6I0D - chains 4 and 9 of the 16 polymer chains in the assembly; structure by X-ray diffraction, 3.60 A resolution.

Chain 4:
Name: NADH-quinone oxidoreductase subunit 4
Organism: Thermus thermophilus HB8
Notes: EC 1.6.5.11
UniProt: Q56220 (NQO4_THET8); residue numbers follow UniProt; this construct covers 1-409
Sequence (409 residues; numbered 1 to 409; the number before each row is that of its first residue):
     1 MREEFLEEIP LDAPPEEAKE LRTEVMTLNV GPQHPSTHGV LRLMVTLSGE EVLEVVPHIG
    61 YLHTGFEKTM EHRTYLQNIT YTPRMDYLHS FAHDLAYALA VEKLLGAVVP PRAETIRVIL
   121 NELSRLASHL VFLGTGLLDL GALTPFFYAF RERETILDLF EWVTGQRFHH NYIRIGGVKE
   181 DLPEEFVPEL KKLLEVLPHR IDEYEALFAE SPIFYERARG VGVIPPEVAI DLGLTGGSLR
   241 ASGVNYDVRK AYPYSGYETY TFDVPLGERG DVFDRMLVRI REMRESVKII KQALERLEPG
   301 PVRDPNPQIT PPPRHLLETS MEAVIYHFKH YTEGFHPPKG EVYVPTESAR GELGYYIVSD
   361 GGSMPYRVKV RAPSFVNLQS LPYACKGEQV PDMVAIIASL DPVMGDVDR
Unresolved in the structure: 1-25
Ligand contacts: decylubiquinone (DCQ; 2-decyl-5,6-dimethoxy-3-methylcyclohexa-2,5-diene-1,4-dione): Q33, H38, G39, V40, Y87, L88, V131, T135, L138, P402, V403
Reported in the primary citation:
  - binding site for decylubiquinone: H38, Y87
  - contacts within the chain: H38-D139 (salt bridge)
  - conformationally variable residues (domain motion, loop rearrangement): M26 to I59
  - catalytic residues: H38, Y87 (proposed by the authors, not directly observed)

Chain 9:
Name: NADH-quinone oxidoreductase subunit 9
Organism: Thermus thermophilus HB8
Notes: EC 1.6.5.11
UniProt: Q56224 (NQO9_THET8); residues 1-182 here = UniProt positions 1-182
Sequence (182 residues; numbered 1 to 182; the number before each row is that of its first residue):
     1 MTLKALAQSL GITLKYLFSK PVTVPYPDAP VALKPRFHGR HVLTRHPNGL EKCIGCSLCA
    61 AACPAYAIYV EPAENDPENP VSAGERYAKV YEINMLRCIF CGLCEEACPT GAIVLGYDFE
   121 MADYEYSDLV YGKEDMLVDV VGTKPQRREA KRTGKPVKVG YVVPYVRPEL EGFKAPTEGG
   181 KR
Unresolved in the structure: 1, 182
Bound ions: 4Fe-4S cluster Fe site 1: C53, C56, C59, C108; 4Fe-4S cluster Fe site 2: C63, C98, C101, C104
Ligand contacts:
  - 4Fe-4S cluster (SF4), molecule 1: H41, A62, C63, P64, A65, I68, C98, I99, F100, C101, G102, L103, C104
  - 4Fe-4S cluster (SF4), molecule 2: C53, I54, G55, C56, S57, L58, C59, Y91, A107, C108, P109, T110, A112, I113

Interface between chain 4 and chain 9:
Pairs across the interface - 56 pairs, chain 4 then chain 9:
  H72(4) - Y66(9)
  R73(4) - P64(9)  hydrogen bond (side chain-backbone)
  R73(4) - Y66(9)  hydrogen bond
  Q77(4) - A61(9)
  Q77(4) - A62(9)
  Q77(4) - C63(9)
  Q77(4) - P64(9)
  T80(4) - P64(9)
  T80(4) - C101(9)
  T80(4) - L103(9)
  Y148(4) - Y16(9)  hydrophobic
  R151(4) - Y16(9)
  R151(4) - V22(9)
  D158(4) - K34(9)
  E161(4) - A32(9)
  E161(4) - L33(9)
  E161(4) - K34(9)  hydrogen bond (side chain-backbone)
  W162(4) - K34(9)
  W162(4) - P35(9)
  V163(4) - R36(9)  hydrogen bond (backbone-side chain)
  T164(4) - H38(9)  hydrogen bond (backbone-side chain)
  G165(4) - R36(9)
  G165(4) - F37(9)
  G165(4) - H38(9)  hydrogen bond (backbone-backbone)
  Q166(4) - F100(9)
  N171(4) - C101(9)  hydrogen bond (side chain-backbone)
  R174(4) - E106(9)  salt bridge
  K179(4) - H38(9)
  K179(4) - G102(9)  hydrogen bond (side chain-backbone)
  K179(4) - E106(9)
  E180(4) - R36(9)  salt bridge
  D181(4) - R36(9)  hydrogen bond (backbone-side chain)
  L182(4) - R36(9)
  P183(4) - R36(9)
  E184(4) - Y165(9)
  E185(4) - P35(9)
  E185(4) - Y165(9)  hydrogen bond
  H199(4) - Y16(9)
  R200(4) - Y16(9)  hydrogen bond
  E203(4) - Y16(9)  hydrogen bond
  E210(4) - T2(9)  hydrogen bond (backbone-side chain)
  E210(4) - A5(9)
  S211(4) - T2(9)  hydrogen bond (backbone-side chain)
  P212(4) - T2(9)
  P212(4) - L6(9)  hydrophobic
  R303(4) - E106(9)  salt bridge
  R314(4) - E106(9)  hydrogen bond (side chain-backbone)
  R314(4) - C108(9)
  L317(4) - P109(9)  hydrophobic
  H327(4) - L58(9)
  H327(4) - A107(9)  hydrogen bond (side chain-backbone)
  H327(4) - P109(9)
  F328(4) - L58(9)  hydrophobic
  Y331(4) - E106(9)  hydrogen bond
  Y331(4) - A107(9)  hydrophobic
  T332(4) - L58(9)
Also at the interface, not in a pair above, chain 4 (40 interface residues in all): L76, Y81, L207, I213, P311
Also at the interface, not in a pair above, chain 9 (30 interface residues in all): I12, T13, P164

In short:
40 residues of chain 4 face 30 of chain 9 across their interface; the contacts include 17 hydrogen bonds and 3
salt bridges. Polar contacts include R174(4)-E106(9), E180(4)-R36(9) and R303(4)-E106(9). Bound to chain 4:
decylubiquinone. Chain 9 binds 4Fe-4S cluster. The paper reports catalytic residues H38(4) and Y87(4); a
binding site for decylubiquinone at H38(4) and Y87(4).
Chain 4 is NADH-quinone oxidoreductase subunit 4 and chain 9 is NADH-quinone oxidoreductase subunit 9, both
from Thermus thermophilus HB8; the structure, Respiratory complex I from Thermus thermophilus with bound
Decyl-Ubiquinone, was determined by X-ray diffraction (same publication as 6I1P, 6Q8O, 6Q8W, 6Q8X, 6Y11, 6ZIY
and 3 further entries).
